Entry 7X2G (electron microscopy, 3.58 A resolution); this record covers chains H and B of the 5 polymer chains in the assembly.

[Chain H]
Name: 2E6 heavy chain
From: Mus musculus
Sequence (119 residues; each row starts with the number of its first residue):
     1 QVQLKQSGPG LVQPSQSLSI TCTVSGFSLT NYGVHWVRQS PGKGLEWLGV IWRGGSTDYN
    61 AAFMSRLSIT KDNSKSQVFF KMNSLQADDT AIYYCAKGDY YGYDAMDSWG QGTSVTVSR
Disulfides: C22-C95

[Chain B]
Name: VP2
From: Coxsackievirus B1
UniProtKB: A0A2S0RQC2 (A0A2S0RQC2_9ENTO); residues 1-263 here correspond to UniProt positions 70-332 (UniProt number = residue number + 69)
Sequence (263 residues; each row starts with the number of its first residue):
     1 SPSAEECGYS DRVRSITLGN STITTQECAN VVVGYGVWPE YLKDNEATAE DQPTQPDVAT
    61 CRFYTLESVQ WMKNSAGWWW KLPDALSQMG LFGQNMQYHY LGRTGYTIHV QCNASKFHQG
   121 CLLVVCVPEA EMGCSNLNNT PEFSELSGGD SARMFTDTQV GESNAKKVQT AVWNAGMGVG
   181 VGNLTIFPHQ WINLRTNNSA TLVMPYINSV PMDNMFRHNN LTLMIIPFVP LNYSEGSSPY
   241 VPITVTIAPM CAEYNGLRLA SNQ
Disordered / not traced: 1-13, 27-29, 43-50, 258-263

[How chain H and chain B interact]
Residue-residue contacts (14; chain H residue first):
  N31(H) - R153(B)  hydrogen bond
  W52(H) - A165(B)
  R53(H) - S144(B)
  R53(H) - E145(B)  salt bridge
  R53(H) - R153(B)
  G54(H) - E142(B)
  S56(H) - A165(B)
  D58(H) - S163(B)
  Y101(H) - M72(B)
  Y101(H) - M154(B)  hydrophobic
  G102(H) - T156(B)
  Y103(H) - T156(B)
  Y103(H) - D157(B)  hydrogen bond
  D104(H) - K167(B)  salt bridge
Other interface residues (no listed pair), chain H (11 interface residues in all): T30
Other interface residues (no listed pair), chain B (14 interface residues in all): S151, T158, N164

[Overview]
11 residues of chain H face 14 of chain B across their interface; the contacts include 2 hydrogen bonds and 2
salt bridges. Among the polar pairs are R53(H)-E145(B), D104(H)-K167(B) and N31(H)-R153(B).
Here chain H is 2E6 heavy chain (Mus musculus) and chain B is VP2 (Coxsackievirus B1). Entry 7X2G (Cryo-EM
structure of Coxsackievirus B1 empty particle in complex with nAb nAb 2E6 (CVB1-E:2E6)) was determined by
electron microscopy together with 7X2I, 7X2O, 7X2T, 7X2W, 7X35, 7X37 and 7 further entries from the same
study.
